PDB entry 6U7I | X-ray diffraction, 2.70 A resolution | chains A and C of the 4 polymer chains in the assembly

# Chain A (and C)
Molecule: Beta-glucuronidase
From: Faecalibacterium prausnitzii
Notes: chain C of this document is another copy of the same molecule, construct and numbering; everything in this record applies to it too
Reference sequence: A0A3F3JX71 (A0A3F3JX71_9FIRM); residue numbers follow UniProt; this construct covers 1-597
Sequence (597 residues; each row starts with the number of its first residue):
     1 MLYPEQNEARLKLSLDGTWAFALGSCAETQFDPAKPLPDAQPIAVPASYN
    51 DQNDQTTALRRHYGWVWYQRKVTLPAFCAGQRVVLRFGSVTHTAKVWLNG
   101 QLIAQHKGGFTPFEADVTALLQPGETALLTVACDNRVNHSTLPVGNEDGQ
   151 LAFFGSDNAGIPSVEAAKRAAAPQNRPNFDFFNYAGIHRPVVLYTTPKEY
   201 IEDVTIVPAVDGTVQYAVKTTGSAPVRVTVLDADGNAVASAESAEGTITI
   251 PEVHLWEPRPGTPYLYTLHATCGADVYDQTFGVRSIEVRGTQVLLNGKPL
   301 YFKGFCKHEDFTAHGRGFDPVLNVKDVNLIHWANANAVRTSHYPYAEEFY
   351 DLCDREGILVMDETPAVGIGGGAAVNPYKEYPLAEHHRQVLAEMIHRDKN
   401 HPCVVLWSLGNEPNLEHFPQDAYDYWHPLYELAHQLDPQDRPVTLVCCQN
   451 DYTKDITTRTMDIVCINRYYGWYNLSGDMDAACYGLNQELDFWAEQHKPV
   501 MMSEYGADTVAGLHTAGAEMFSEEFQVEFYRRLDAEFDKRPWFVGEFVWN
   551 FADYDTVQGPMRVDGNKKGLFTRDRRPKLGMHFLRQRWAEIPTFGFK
Disordered / not traced: 1, 597 (chain C: fully traced)
What the authors report for this chain:
  - specificity-determining residues: Phe153, Phe154
  - conformationally variable residues (side-chain flip): Tyr378

# Interface between chain A and chain C
Contacting residue pairs (92; chain A residue first):
  Asp54(A) with Ala516(C)
  Thr57(A) with Gly517(C)
  Arg60(A) with Glu519(C), salt bridge
  Arg61(A) with Gly477(C); Gly517(C)
  Ser156(A) with Tyr473(C), hydrogen bond (side chain-backbone)
  Asp157(A) with Tyr473(C), hydrogen bond (backbone-backbone); Asn474(C)
  Asn158(A) with Gln449(C); Asn474(C), hydrogen bond
  Ile161(A) with Gln449(C); Asn450(C); Asp451(C); Tyr452(C), hydrophobic
  Pro162(A) with Asp451(C)
  Ser163(A) with Tyr452(C); Tyr470(C), hydrogen bond; Gly485(C); Gln488(C)
  Val164(A) with Asn474(C); Leu475(C), hydrophobic
  Ala166(A) with Tyr484(C)
  Ala167(A) with Leu475(C), hydrophobic; Ala481(C); Tyr484(C), hydrophobic; Gly485(C)
  Lys168(A) with Leu475(C)
  Ala171(A) with Ala481(C), hydrophobic
  Gln449(A) with Asn158(C); Ile161(C)
  Asn450(A) with Ile161(C)
  Asp451(A) with Ile161(C); Pro162(C)
  Tyr452(A) with Ile161(C), hydrophobic; Pro162(C); Ser163(C)
  Tyr470(A) with Ser163(C), hydrogen bond
  Trp472(A) with Pro560(C)
  Tyr473(A) with Ser156(C), hydrogen bond (backbone-side chain); Asp157(C); Asn158(C)
  Asn474(A) with Ser156(C); Asp157(C); Asn158(C), hydrogen bond; Val164(C)
  Leu475(A) with Ala167(C), hydrophobic; Lys168(C)
  Ser476(A) with Pro560(C)
  Gly477(A) with Gln558(C), hydrogen bond (backbone-side chain)
  Ala481(A) with Ala167(C)
  Tyr484(A) with Ala166(C); Ala167(C), hydrophobic; Ala170(C)
  Gly485(A) with Ser163(C); Ala167(C)
  Gln488(A) with Ser163(C); Ala166(C)
  Glu489(A) with Ser163(C)
  Val510(A) with Val563(C), hydrophobic
  Gly517(A) with Arg61(C), hydrogen bond (backbone-side chain)
  Ala518(A) with Gln558(C)
  Glu519(A) with Arg60(C), salt bridge; Arg61(C), salt bridge; Gln558(C); Asp564(C)
  Met520(A) with Gln558(C), hydrogen bond (backbone-side chain); Gly559(C), hydrogen bond (side chain-backbone); Pro560(C); Asp564(C)
  Phe521(A) with Gly559(C); Pro560(C); Arg562(C); Val563(C), hydrophobic
  Gln558(A) with Gly477(C), hydrogen bond (side chain-backbone); Glu519(C); Met520(C), hydrogen bond (side chain-backbone)
  Gly559(A) with Met520(C); Phe521(C)
  Pro560(A) with Trp472(C); Ser476(C); Met520(C); Phe521(C); Met561(C)
  Met561(A) with Pro560(C); Met561(C), hydrophobic
  Arg562(A) with Phe521(C)
  Val563(A) with Val510(C), hydrophobic; Phe521(C), hydrophobic; Val563(C), hydrophobic
  Asp564(A) with Leu513(C); Thr515(C); Phe521(C)
Interface residues without a listed pair, chain A (52 interface residues in all): Gly160, Ala170, Thr453, Asp478, Leu513, Thr515, Ala516, Lys567
Interface residues without a listed pair, chain C (51 interface residues in all): Asp54, Thr57, Gly160, Ala171, Ala172, Asp478, Glu489, Ala518

# Overview
52 residues of chain A and 51 residues of chain C are in contact; the contacts include 13 hydrogen bonds and 3
salt bridges. Among the polar pairs are Arg60(A)-Glu519(C), Glu519(A)-Arg61(C) and Ser156(A)-Tyr473(C). The
paper reports specificity determinants Phe153(A) and Phe154(A); conformational variability at Tyr378(A).
Both chains are Beta-glucuronidase (Faecalibacterium prausnitzii). Entry 6U7I (Faecalibacterium prausnitzii
Beta-glucuronidase) was determined by X-ray diffraction (same publication as 6U7J).
